Entry 4UTR (X-ray diffraction, 2.90 A resolution); this record covers chains A and C.

[Chain A]
Molecule: NAD-dependent protein deacylase sirtuin-5, mitochondrial
From: Danio rerio
Notes: EC 3.5.1.-; fragment: catalytic core
Reference sequence: Q6DHI5 (SIR5_DANRE); residue numbers follow UniProt; this construct covers 30-298
Sequence (275 residues; each row starts with the number of its first residue):
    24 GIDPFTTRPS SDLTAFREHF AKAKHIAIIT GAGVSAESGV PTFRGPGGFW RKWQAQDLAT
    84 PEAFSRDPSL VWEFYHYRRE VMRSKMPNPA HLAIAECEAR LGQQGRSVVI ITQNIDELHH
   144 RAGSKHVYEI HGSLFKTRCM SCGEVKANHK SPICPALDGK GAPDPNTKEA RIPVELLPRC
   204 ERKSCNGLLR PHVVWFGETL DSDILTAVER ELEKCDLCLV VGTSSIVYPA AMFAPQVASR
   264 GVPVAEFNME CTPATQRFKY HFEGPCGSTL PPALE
Not modelled in the structure: 24-34, 280-281
Construct notes: expression tag (24-29)
Swiss-Prot annotation at these positions:
  - active site: His-154 (Proton acceptor)
  - binding site (NAD(+)): Gln-136 to Asp-139, Gly-245 to Ser-247, Asn-271 to Glu-273, Cys-289
  - binding site (substrate): Tyr-98, Arg-101
  - binding site (Zn(2+)): Cys-162, Cys-165, Cys-203, Cys-208
Bound ions: Zn2+: Cys-162, Cys-165, Cys-203, Cys-208
Ligand contacts: glutaric acid (GUA): Ala-82, Tyr-98, Arg-101, Ile-138, His-154, Val-216, Val-217, Trp-218, Phe-219

[Chain C]
Molecule: Glutaryl-CPS1 peptide
Reference sequence: Q5R209 (Q5R209_HUMAN); residues 1-8 here correspond to UniProt positions 524-531 (UniProt number = residue number + 523)
Sequence (9 residues; each row starts with the number of its first residue; numbering starts at 0):
     0 XGVLKEYGV
Construct notes: modified residue (0)
Modified / non-standard residues: BEZ (benzoic acid) at position 0
Covalent attachments: glutaric acid (GUA) linked to Lys-4

[How chain A and chain C interact]
Contacting residue pairs (19; chain A residue first):
  Arg-67(A) with Glu-5(C), salt bridge
  His-154(A) with Lys-4(C)
  Val-217(A) with Lys-4(C), hydrogen bond (backbone-side chain)
  Trp-218(A) with Lys-4(C)
  Phe-219(A) with Lys-4(C); Glu-5(C)
  Glu-221(A) with Val-2(C); Leu-3(C); Lys-4(C), hydrogen bond (backbone-backbone)
  Thr-222(A) with Gly-1(C); Val-2(C); Leu-3(C)
  Leu-223(A) with Val-2(C), hydrogen bond (backbone-backbone)
  Leu-228(A) with Val-2(C), hydrophobic
  Tyr-251(A) with Lys-4(C); Glu-5(C), hydrogen bond (side chain-backbone); Tyr-6(C), hydrophobic
  Ala-254(A) with Tyr-6(C)
  Met-255(A) with Tyr-6(C), hydrogen bond (backbone-side chain)

[In short]
Chain A and chain C form an interface of 12 and 6 residues respectively; the contacts include 5 hydrogen bonds
and 1 salt bridge. Polar pairs include Arg-67(A)/Glu-5(C), Val-217(A)/Lys-4(C) and Tyr-251(A)/Glu-5(C). Chain
A binds glutaric acid. Glutaric acid is covalently linked to Lys-4(C).
Chain A is NAD-dependent protein deacylase sirtuin-5, mitochondrial (Danio rerio) and chain C is Glutaryl-CPS1
peptide; the structure, Crystal structure of zebrafish Sirtuin 5 in complex with glutarylated CPS1-peptide,
was determined by X-ray diffraction, deposited together with 4UTN, 4UTV, 4UTX, 4UTZ, 4UU7, 4UU8 and 4UUB.
